4CTG - chains BA and CD of the 180 polymer chains in the assembly; structure by electron microscopy, 17.00 A resolution (very low resolution: no residue pairs are listed; an interface is given only as per-side residue counts).

[Chain BA]
Protein: P1
From: Equine rhinitis a virus
UniProt: Q91B42 (Q91B42_9PICO); residues 31-230 here correspond to UniProt positions 111-310 (UniProt number = residue number + 80)
Chain sequence (200 residues; row label = number of the first residue in the row):
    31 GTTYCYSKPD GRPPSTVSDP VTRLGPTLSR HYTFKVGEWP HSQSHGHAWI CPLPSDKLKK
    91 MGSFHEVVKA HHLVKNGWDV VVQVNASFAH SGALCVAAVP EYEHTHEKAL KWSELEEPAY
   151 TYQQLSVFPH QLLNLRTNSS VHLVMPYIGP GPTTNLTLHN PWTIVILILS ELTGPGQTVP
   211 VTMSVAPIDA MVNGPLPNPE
Differences from the reference sequence: conflict S85 (Gly165 in Q91B42)

[Chain CD]
Protein: P1
From: Equine rhinitis a virus
UniProt: Q91B37 (Q91B37_9PICO); residues 1-226 here correspond to UniProt positions 311-536 (UniProt number = residue number + 310)
Chain sequence (226 residues; each row starts with the number of its first residue):
     1 APIRVVSVPE SDSFMSSVPD NSTPLYPKVV VPPRQVPGRF TNFIDVAKQT YSFCSISGKP
    61 YFEVTNTSGD EPLFQMDVSL SAAELHGTYV ASLSSFFAQY RGSLNFNFIF TGAAATKAKF
   121 LVAFVPPHSA APKTRDEAMA CIHAVWDVGL NSAFSFNVPY SSPADFMAVY SAEATVVNVS
   181 GWLQVYALTA LTSTDIAVNS KGRVLVAVSA GPDFSLRHPV DLPDKQ

[Interface between chain BA and chain CD]
At this resolution (17 A) residue pairs are not listed: 20 residues of chain BA and 22 of chain CD lie at the interface.

[Summary]
Chain BA and chain CD form an interface of 20 and 22 residues respectively.
Chain BA is P1 and chain CD is P1, both from Equine rhinitis a virus; the structure, The limits of structural
plasticity in a picornavirus capsid revealed by a massively expanded equine rhinitis ..., was determined by
electron microscopy, deposited together with 4CTF.
